Entry 2O6Y (X-ray diffraction, 1.50 A resolution); this record covers chains B and D of the 4 polymer chains in the assembly.

Chain B (and D):
Molecule: Putative histidine ammonia-lyase
From: Rhodobacter sphaeroides
Notes: EC 4.3.1.-; chain D of this document is another copy of the same molecule, construct and numbering; everything in this record applies to it too
Reference sequence: Q3IWB0 (Q3IWB0_RHOS4); aligned to UniProt positions 1-523 over residues 1-523
Sequence (521 residues; each row starts with the number of its first residue; note: 2 numbers in that range are skipped by the numbering (no residue carries them; nothing is unmodelled there)):
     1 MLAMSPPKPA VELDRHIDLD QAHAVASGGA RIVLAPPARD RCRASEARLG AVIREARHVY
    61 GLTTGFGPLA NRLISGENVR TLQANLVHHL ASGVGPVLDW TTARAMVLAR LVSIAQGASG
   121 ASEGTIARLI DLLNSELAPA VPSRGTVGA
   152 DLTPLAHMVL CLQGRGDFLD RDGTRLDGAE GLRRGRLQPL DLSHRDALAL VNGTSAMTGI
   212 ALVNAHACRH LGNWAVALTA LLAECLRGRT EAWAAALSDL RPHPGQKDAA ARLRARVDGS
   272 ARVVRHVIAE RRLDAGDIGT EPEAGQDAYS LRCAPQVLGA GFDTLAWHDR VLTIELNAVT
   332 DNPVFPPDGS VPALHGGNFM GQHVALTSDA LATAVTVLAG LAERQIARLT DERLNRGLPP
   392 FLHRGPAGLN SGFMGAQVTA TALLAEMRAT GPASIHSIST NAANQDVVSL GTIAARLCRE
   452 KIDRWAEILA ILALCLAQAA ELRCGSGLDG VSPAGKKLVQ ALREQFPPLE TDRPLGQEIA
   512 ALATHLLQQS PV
Disordered / not traced: 1-6 (chain D: 1-7)
Covalent attachments: covalent link Ala149-Asp152
Modified / non-standard residues: Ala149 ({2-[(1S)-1-aminoethyl]-4-methylidene-5-oxo-4,5-dihydro-1H-imidazol-1-yl}acetic acid; MDO)
Curated features (UniProtKB/Swiss-Prot):
  - active site: Tyr60 (Proton donor/acceptor)
  - binding site (substrate): His89, Arg303, Asn432 to Gln436
  - cross-link: Ala149 (5-imidazolinone (Ala-Gly))
Reported in the primary citation:
  - catalytic residues: Leu153, Gly204
  - catalytic residues: Tyr60 (citing earlier work)
  - mutagenesis - H89F: abolished catalytic activity on L-Tyr
  - mutagenesis - H89F (17-fold): increased catalytic activity on L-Phe
  - specificity-determining residues: His89
  - catalytic residues: Asn203 (proposed by the authors, not directly observed)

Interface between chain B and chain D:
Contacting residue pairs (4; chain B residue first):
  Arg384(B) - Arg384(D)
  Arg384(B) - Leu385(D)
  Leu385(B) - Arg384(D)
  His427(B) - His427(D)
Interface residues without a listed pair, chain B (4 interface residues in all): Arg419
Interface residues without a listed pair, chain D (4 interface residues in all): Arg419

In short:
The chain B/chain D interface involves 4 residues from each chain. Curated annotation (UniProt) lists
active-site residue Tyr60(B) and 7 substrate-binding residues on chain B. The paper reports catalytic residues
Leu153(B), Gly204(B) and Tyr60(B) among others; H89F of chain B abolishes catalytic activity on L-Tyr.
Both chains are Putative histidine ammonia-lyase (Rhodobacter sphaeroides). Entry 2O6Y (Tyrosine ammonia-lyase
from Rhodobacter sphaeroides) was determined by X-ray diffraction (same publication as 2O78, 2O7B, 2O7D and
2O7F).
